2Y0E - chains C and D; structure by X-ray diffraction, 1.75 A resolution.

[Chain C (and D)]
Name: Udp-glucose dehydrogenase
From: Burkholderia cepacia
Notes: EC 1.1.1.22; chain D of this document is another copy of the same molecule, construct and numbering; everything in this record applies to it too
UniProtKB: C9E261 (C9E261_BURCE); numbering as in UniProt (aligned over 1-470)
Sequence (478 residues; row label = number of the first residue in the row; note: 1 number in that range is skipped by the numbering (no residue carries it; nothing is unmodelled there); numbers below 1 keep their minus sign (His-8 is residue -8)):
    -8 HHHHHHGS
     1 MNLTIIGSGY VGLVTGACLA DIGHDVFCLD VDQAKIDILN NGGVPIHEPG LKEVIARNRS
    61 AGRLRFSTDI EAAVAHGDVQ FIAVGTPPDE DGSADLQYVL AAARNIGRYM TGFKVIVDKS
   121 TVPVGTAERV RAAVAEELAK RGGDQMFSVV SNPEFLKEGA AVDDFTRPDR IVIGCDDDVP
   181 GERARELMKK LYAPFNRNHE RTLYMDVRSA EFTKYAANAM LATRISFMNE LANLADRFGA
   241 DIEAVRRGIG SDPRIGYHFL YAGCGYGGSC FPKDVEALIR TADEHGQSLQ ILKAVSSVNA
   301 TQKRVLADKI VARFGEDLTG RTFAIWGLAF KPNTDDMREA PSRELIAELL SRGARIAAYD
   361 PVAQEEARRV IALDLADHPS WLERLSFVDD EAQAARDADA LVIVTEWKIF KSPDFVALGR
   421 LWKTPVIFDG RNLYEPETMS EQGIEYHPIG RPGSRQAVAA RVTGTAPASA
Not modelled in the structure: -8 to -3, 142-145, 458-470 (chain D: -8 to -3, 89-94, 459-470)
Construct notes: expression tag (-8 to -1)
Residues lining bound ligands: uridine-5'-diphosphate-glucuronic acid (UGA): Glu154, Phe155, Leu156, Lys157, Glu158, Lys214, Asn218, Leu221, Ile225, Phe259, Leu260, Tyr261, Gly265, Tyr266, Gly267, Cys270, Phe271, Asp274, Phe330, Lys331, Arg431
What the authors report for this chain:
  - binding site for uridine-5'-diphosphate-glucuronic acid: Tyr10, Glu154, Lys214, Asn218, Arg254, Phe259 to Gly267, Cys270, Phe271
  - catalytic residues: Thr121, Lys214, Cys270, Asp274 (citing earlier work)
  - catalytic residues: Tyr10
  - mutagenesis - Y10F, Y10K, Y10S: decreased catalytic activity

[How chain C and chain D interact]
Residue-residue contacts - 121 pairs, chain C then chain D:
  Val124(C) - Phe238(D)  hydrophobic
  Lys157(C) - Arg254(D)
  Asp169(C) - Ser251(D)
  Asp169(C) - Pro253(D)
  Arg170(C) - Gly248(D)  hydrogen bond (side chain-backbone)
  Arg170(C) - Ser251(D)  hydrogen bond
  Arg170(C) - Asp252(D)
  Leu203(C) - Arg247(D)
  Leu203(C) - Gly248(D)
  Met205(C) - Ala244(D)
  Arg208(C) - Phe238(D)  hydrogen bond (side chain-backbone)
  Ser209(C) - Ala240(D)
  Ser209(C) - Asp241(D)  hydrogen bond (side chain-backbone)
  Ser209(C) - Ala244(D)
  Ser209(C) - Val245(D)
  Phe212(C) - Leu231(D)
  Phe212(C) - Leu234(D)  hydrophobic
  Phe212(C) - Ala235(D)  hydrophobic
  Phe212(C) - Ala240(D)  hydrophobic
  Phe212(C) - Val245(D)  hydrophobic
  Thr213(C) - Val245(D)
  Thr213(C) - Gly248(D)
  Thr213(C) - Ile249(D)
  Ala216(C) - Phe227(D)
  Ala216(C) - Leu231(D)  hydrophobic
  Ala216(C) - Val245(D)  hydrophobic
  Ala216(C) - Ile249(D)  hydrophobic
  Ala217(C) - Ile249(D)
  Ala217(C) - Ile255(D)
  Ala219(C) - Phe227(D)
  Met220(C) - Phe227(D)
  Met220(C) - Ile255(D)  hydrophobic
  Met220(C) - Leu260(D)  hydrophobic
  Leu221(C) - Arg254(D)
  Leu221(C) - Ile255(D)  hydrophobic
  Thr223(C) - Thr223(D)
  Thr223(C) - Phe227(D)
  Arg224(C) - Arg224(D)
  Arg224(C) - Arg254(D)
  Ser226(C) - Ile291(D)
  Phe227(C) - Ala216(D)
  Phe227(C) - Ala219(D)
  Phe227(C) - Met220(D)
  Phe227(C) - Thr223(D)
  Phe227(C) - Ile291(D)
  Glu230(C) - Gln287(D)  hydrogen bond (backbone-side chain)
  Glu230(C) - Ser288(D)
  Glu230(C) - Leu289(D)
  Glu230(C) - Gln290(D)  hydrogen bond (side chain-backbone)
  Glu230(C) - Ile291(D)  hydrogen bond (side chain-backbone)
  Leu231(C) - Phe212(D)
  Leu231(C) - Ala216(D)  hydrophobic
  Asn233(C) - Gln287(D)  hydrogen bond
  Leu234(C) - Phe212(D)  hydrophobic
  Leu234(C) - Leu278(D)  hydrophobic
  Leu234(C) - Ala282(D)  hydrophobic
  Leu234(C) - Gln287(D)  hydrogen bond (backbone-side chain)
  Ala235(C) - Phe212(D)  hydrophobic
  Arg237(C) - His285(D)  hydrogen bond (side chain-backbone)
  Arg237(C) - Gly286(D)
  Arg237(C) - Gln287(D)  hydrogen bond
  Phe238(C) - Val124(D)  hydrophobic
  Phe238(C) - Arg208(D)  hydrogen bond (backbone-side chain)
  Phe238(C) - Phe212(D)  hydrophobic
  Phe238(C) - Thr281(D)
  Ala240(C) - Ser209(D)
  Ala240(C) - Phe212(D)  hydrophobic
  Asp241(C) - Ser209(D)  hydrogen bond (backbone-side chain)
  Ala244(C) - Met205(D)
  Ala244(C) - Ser209(D)
  Val245(C) - Phe212(D)  hydrophobic
  Val245(C) - Thr213(D)
  Val245(C) - Ala216(D)  hydrophobic
  Arg247(C) - Leu203(D)
  Gly248(C) - Arg170(D)  hydrogen bond (backbone-side chain)
  Gly248(C) - Leu203(D)
  Gly248(C) - Thr213(D)
  Ile249(C) - Thr213(D)
  Ile249(C) - Ala216(D)  hydrophobic
  Ile249(C) - Ala217(D)
  Ser251(C) - Asp169(D)
  Ser251(C) - Arg170(D)  hydrogen bond
  Ser251(C) - Leu203(D)
  Asp252(C) - Asp169(D)
  Asp252(C) - Arg170(D)
  Pro253(C) - Asp169(D)
  Pro253(C) - His258(D)
  Arg254(C) - Lys157(D)
  Arg254(C) - Leu221(D)
  Arg254(C) - Arg224(D)
  Arg254(C) - His258(D)
  Arg254(C) - Phe259(D)
  Ile255(C) - Ala217(D)
  Ile255(C) - Met220(D)  hydrophobic
  Ile255(C) - Leu221(D)  hydrophobic
  His258(C) - Pro253(D)
  His258(C) - Arg254(D)
  Phe259(C) - Arg254(D)
  Leu260(C) - Met220(D)  hydrophobic
  Leu278(C) - Leu234(D)  hydrophobic
  Thr281(C) - Phe238(D)
  His285(C) - Arg237(D)  hydrogen bond (backbone-side chain)
  Gln287(C) - Glu230(D)  hydrogen bond (side chain-backbone)
  Gln287(C) - Asn233(D)  hydrogen bond
  Gln287(C) - Leu234(D)  hydrogen bond (side chain-backbone)
  Gln287(C) - Arg237(D)  hydrogen bond
  Ser288(C) - Glu230(D)
  Leu289(C) - Glu230(D)
  Gln290(C) - Glu230(D)  hydrogen bond (backbone-side chain)
  Gln290(C) - Ala294(D)
  Gln290(C) - Ser297(D)  hydrogen bond
  Gln290(C) - Val298(D)
  Ile291(C) - Ser226(D)
  Ile291(C) - Phe227(D)
  Ile291(C) - Glu230(D)  hydrogen bond (backbone-side chain)
  Ile291(C) - Ala294(D)  hydrophobic
  Ile291(C) - Val295(D)  hydrophobic
  Ala294(C) - Gln290(D)
  Ala294(C) - Ile291(D)
  Ser297(C) - Gln290(D)  hydrogen bond
  Val298(C) - Gln290(D)
Interface residues without a listed pair, chain C (58 interface residues in all): Asp177, Asp206, Gly239, Ala282, Leu292, Val295
Interface residues without a listed pair, chain D (59 interface residues in all): Asp206, Gly239, Leu292, Glu437

[Overview]
58 residues of chain C face 59 of chain D across their interface, with 24 hydrogen bonds. Polar pairs include
Arg170(C)-Gly248(D), Arg170(C)-Ser251(D) and Arg208(C)-Phe238(D). Chain C binds
uridine-5'-diphosphate-glucuronic acid. From the paper: catalytic residues Thr121(C), Lys214(C) and Cys270(C)
among others; Y10F, Y10K and Y10S of chain C reduce catalytic activity.
Both chains are Udp-glucose dehydrogenase (Burkholderia cepacia). Entry 2Y0E (BceC and the final step of UGDs
reaction) was determined by X-ray diffraction together with 2Y0C and 2Y0D from the same study.
